PDB entry 5JRI | X-ray diffraction, 1.95 A resolution | chains A and B

Chain A (and B):
Protein: Pyridine nucleotide-disulfide oxidoreductase
Source organism: Synechocystis sp. PCC 6803
Notes: chain B of this document is another copy of the same molecule, construct and numbering; everything in this record applies to it too
UniProt: A0A0P0GNW3 (A0A0P0GNW3_9SYNC); residues 6-330 here correspond to UniProt positions 2-326 (UniProt number = residue number - 4)
Sequence (330 residues; row label = number of the first residue in the row):
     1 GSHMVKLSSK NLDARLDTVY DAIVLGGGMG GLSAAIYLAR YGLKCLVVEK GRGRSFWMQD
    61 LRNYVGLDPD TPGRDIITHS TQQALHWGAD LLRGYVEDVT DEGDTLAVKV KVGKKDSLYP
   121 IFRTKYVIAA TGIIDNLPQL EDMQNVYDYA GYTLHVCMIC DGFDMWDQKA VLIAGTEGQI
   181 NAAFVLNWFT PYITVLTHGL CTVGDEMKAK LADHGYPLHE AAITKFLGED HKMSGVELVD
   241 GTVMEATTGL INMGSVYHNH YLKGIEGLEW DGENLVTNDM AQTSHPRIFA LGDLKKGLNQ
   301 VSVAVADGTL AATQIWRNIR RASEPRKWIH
Not modelled in the structure: 1-15 (chain B: 1-17)
Cystine bridges: C157-C160
Modified / non-standard residues: Mse4, Mse244 (selenomethionine); Mse29, Mse58, Mse143, Mse158, Mse165, Mse207, Mse233, Mse253, Mse280 (selenomethionine; parent Met)
Construct notes: expression tag (1-5); conflict Mse244 (Val240 in A0A0P0GNW3)
Small-molecule neighbours:
  - FAD (flavin-adenine dinucleotide), molecule 1: G26, G27, G28, Mse29, G30, G31, V48, E49, K50, G51, R52, G53, R54, S55, W57, Mse58, D60, L61, R62, N63, G94, Y95, V96, A130, T131, G132, D135, G151, V156, C160, H258, H260, L291, G292, D293, N299, Q300, V301, A304
  - FAD, molecule 2: E49, K50, W57, R93, G94, Y95, E97, K111, G113, K114, I134, D135, L137, Y147, A150, G151, V156

Chain A / chain B interface:
Pairs across the interface - 127 pairs, chain A then chain B:
  S33(A) - V65(B)
  I36(A) - N63(B)
  Y37(A) - N63(B)  hydrogen bond
  Y37(A) - Q300(B)  hydrogen bond
  Y37(A) - S302(B)
  A39(A) - F163(B)
  R40(A) - R62(B)
  R40(A) - C160(B)  hydrogen bond (side chain-backbone)
  R40(A) - D161(B)
  R40(A) - F163(B)
  R40(A) - D164(B)  salt bridge
  R40(A) - F189(B)
  Y41(A) - I159(B)
  Y41(A) - W188(B)  hydrogen bond (backbone-side chain)
  G42(A) - W166(B)
  L43(A) - W188(B)  hydrophobic
  R62(A) - R40(B)
  R62(A) - W87(B)
  N63(A) - I36(B)
  N63(A) - Y37(B)  hydrogen bond
  Y64(A) - Y64(B)
  Y64(A) - V65(B)  hydrogen bond (side chain-backbone)
  V65(A) - Mse29(B)
  V65(A) - S33(B)
  V65(A) - Y64(B)  hydrogen bond (backbone-side chain)
  V65(A) - I76(B)  hydrophobic
  V65(A) - S80(B)
  V65(A) - V305(B)  hydrophobic
  G66(A) - L67(B)
  G66(A) - H79(B)
  G66(A) - S80(B)  hydrogen bond (backbone-side chain)
  L67(A) - G66(B)
  L67(A) - H79(B)
  D68(A) - H79(B)  salt bridge
  P69(A) - Q83(B)
  P69(A) - W87(B)  hydrophobic
  I76(A) - V65(B)  hydrophobic
  H79(A) - G66(B)
  H79(A) - L67(B)
  H79(A) - D68(B)  salt bridge
  S80(A) - V65(B)
  S80(A) - G66(B)  hydrogen bond (side chain-backbone)
  Q83(A) - P69(B)
  W87(A) - R62(B)
  W87(A) - P69(B)  hydrophobic
  W87(A) - F163(B)
  I159(A) - Y41(B)
  I159(A) - W316(B)  hydrophobic
  C160(A) - R40(B)  hydrogen bond (backbone-side chain)
  D161(A) - R40(B)
  F163(A) - A39(B)
  F163(A) - R40(B)
  F163(A) - W87(B)
  D164(A) - R40(B)  salt bridge
  W166(A) - G42(B)
  D167(A) - R326(B)  salt bridge
  V185(A) - W316(B)  hydrophobic
  V185(A) - R320(B)
  N187(A) - P325(B)
  N187(A) - R326(B)
  W188(A) - Y41(B)  hydrogen bond (side chain-backbone)
  W188(A) - L43(B)  hydrophobic
  W188(A) - W316(B)
  W188(A) - I319(B)  hydrophobic
  W188(A) - R320(B)
  W188(A) - S323(B)
  W188(A) - R326(B)  hydrogen bond (backbone-side chain)
  F189(A) - R40(B)
  F189(A) - W316(B)  hydrophobic
  F189(A) - R326(B)  hydrogen bond (backbone-side chain)
  T190(A) - R326(B)
  P191(A) - R326(B)
  P191(A) - K327(B)
  P191(A) - W328(B)
  Y192(A) - W328(B)
  I193(A) - W328(B)
  T194(A) - W328(B)
  D213(A) - K327(B)  salt bridge
  H214(A) - K327(B)
  H214(A) - W328(B)  hydrogen bond (backbone-backbone)
  G215(A) - W328(B)
  G215(A) - H330(B)  hydrogen bond (backbone-side chain)
  Y216(A) - R326(B)  hydrogen bond (side chain-backbone)
  P217(A) - W328(B)
  L298(A) - T309(B)
  L298(A) - T313(B)
  Q300(A) - Y37(B)  hydrogen bond
  S302(A) - Y37(B)
  S302(A) - V305(B)
  S302(A) - A306(B)
  S302(A) - T309(B)  hydrogen bond
  V303(A) - L310(B)  hydrophobic
  V305(A) - V65(B)  hydrophobic
  V305(A) - S302(B)
  A306(A) - S302(B)
  A306(A) - A306(B)  hydrophobic
  T309(A) - L298(B)
  T309(A) - S302(B)  hydrogen bond
  T313(A) - L298(B)
  W316(A) - I159(B)  hydrophobic
  W316(A) - V185(B)  hydrophobic
  W316(A) - W188(B)
  W316(A) - F189(B)  hydrophobic
  I319(A) - W188(B)  hydrophobic
  R320(A) - V185(B)
  R320(A) - W188(B)
  S323(A) - W188(B)
  P325(A) - N187(B)
  R326(A) - W166(B)
  R326(A) - D167(B)  salt bridge
  R326(A) - N187(B)
  R326(A) - W188(B)  hydrogen bond (side chain-backbone)
  R326(A) - F189(B)  hydrogen bond (side chain-backbone)
  R326(A) - T190(B)
  R326(A) - P191(B)
  R326(A) - Y216(B)  hydrogen bond (backbone-side chain)
  K327(A) - P191(B)
  K327(A) - D213(B)  salt bridge
  K327(A) - H214(B)
  W328(A) - P191(B)
  W328(A) - Y192(B)
  W328(A) - I193(B)
  W328(A) - T194(B)
  W328(A) - H214(B)  hydrogen bond (backbone-backbone)
  W328(A) - G215(B)
  W328(A) - P217(B)
  H330(A) - G215(B)  hydrogen bond (side chain-backbone)
Other interface residues (no listed pair), chain A (63 interface residues in all): Mse29, L32, K169, L310
Other interface residues (no listed pair), chain B (63 interface residues in all): L32, V303, R317

Summary:
The chain A/chain B interface involves 63 residues from each chain; the contacts include 24 hydrogen bonds and
8 salt bridges. Polar contacts include R40(A)-D164(B), D68(A)-H79(B) and D167(A)-R326(B). Ligands of chain A:
flavin-adenine dinucleotide.
Chain A and chain B are both Pyridine nucleotide-disulfide oxidoreductase (Synechocystis sp. PCC 6803); the
structure, Structure of an oxidoreductase SeMet-labelled from Synechocystis sp. PCC6803, was determined by
X-ray diffraction, deposited together with 5K0A, 5N0J and 5ODE.
